PDB entry 6M8R | X-ray diffraction, 3.20 A resolution | chains J and K of the 6 polymer chains in the assembly

# Chain J
Molecule: BTB/POZ domain-containing protein KCTD16
Source organism: Homo sapiens
UniProtKB: Q68DU8 (KCD16_HUMAN); residues 23-124 here = UniProt positions 23-124
Chain sequence (103 residues; row label = number of the first residue in the row):
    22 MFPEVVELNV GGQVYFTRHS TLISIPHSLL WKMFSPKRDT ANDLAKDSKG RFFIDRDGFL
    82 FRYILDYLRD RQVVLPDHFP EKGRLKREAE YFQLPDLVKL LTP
Disordered / not traced: 58-63
Differences from the reference sequence: initiating methionine (22)
UniProt features mapped onto this chain:
  - modified residue: Y112 (Phosphotyrosine)

# Chain K
Molecule: Gamma-aminobutyric acid type B receptor subunit 2
Source organism: Homo sapiens
UniProtKB: O75899 (GABR2_HUMAN); residues 876-913 here = UniProt positions 876-913
Chain sequence (41 residues; numbered 873 to 913; the number before each row is that of its first residue):
   873 GPEKDPIEDI NSPEHIQRRL SLQLPILHHA YLPSIGGVDA S
Disordered / not traced: 873-880
Differences from the reference sequence: expression tag (873-875)
UniProt features mapped onto this chain:
  - modified residue (Phosphoserine): S884, S893, S913

# Interface between chain J and chain K
Residue-residue contacts (28):
  N30(J) - S893(K)
  G32(J) - L896(K)
  G33(J) - S893(K)
  G33(J) - L894(K)  hydrogen bond (backbone-backbone)
  Q34(J) - L894(K)
  Q34(J) - Q895(K)
  Q34(J) - L896(K)  hydrogen bond (side chain-backbone)
  V35(J) - S893(K)
  D64(J) - I882(K)
  L65(J) - I882(K)
  L65(J) - N883(K)
  A66(J) - I882(K)
  A66(J) - N883(K)
  K67(J) - N883(K)
  K67(J) - I888(K)
  K67(J) - R891(K)  hydrogen bond (backbone-side chain)
  D68(J) - I888(K)
  D68(J) - R891(K)
  S69(J) - I888(K)  hydrogen bond (backbone-backbone)
  S69(J) - Q889(K)  hydrogen bond
  S69(J) - R891(K)  hydrogen bond (backbone-backbone)
  F74(J) - R891(K)
  G79(J) - L896(K)
  F80(J) - L896(K)  hydrophobic
  F80(J) - P897(K)
  F80(J) - I898(K)  hydrophobic
  R83(J) - I898(K)
  R83(J) - L899(K)
Other interface residues (no listed pair), chain J (17 interface residues in all): Y36, R72
Other interface residues (no listed pair), chain K (13 interface residues in all): L892
From the paper, about this interface:
  - hot spots on chain J (mutagenesis) - F80A: abolished binding to Gamma-aminobutyric acid type B receptor subunit 2 (chain K)

# Overview
17 residues of chain J face 13 of chain K across their interface; the contacts include 6 hydrogen bonds. Polar
pairs include Q34(J)-L896(K), K67(J)-R891(K) and S69(J)-Q889(K). The paper reports that F80A of chain J
abolishes binding to Gamma-aminobutyric acid type B receptor subunit 2 (chain K).
Here chain J is BTB/POZ domain-containing protein KCTD16 and chain K is Gamma-aminobutyric acid type B
receptor subunit 2, both from Homo sapiens. Entry 6M8R (Crystal structure of the KCTD16 BTB domain in complex
with GABAB2 peptide) was determined by X-ray diffraction (same publication as 6M8S).
